3VEP - chains X and D; structure by X-ray diffraction, 2.50 A resolution.

[Chain X]
Molecule: Uncharacterized protein Rv3413c/MT3522
Organism: Mycobacterium tuberculosis
UniProtKB: P65081 (Y3413_MYCTU); residues 1-80 here = UniProt positions 1-80
Chain sequence (80 residues; row label = number of the first residue in the row):
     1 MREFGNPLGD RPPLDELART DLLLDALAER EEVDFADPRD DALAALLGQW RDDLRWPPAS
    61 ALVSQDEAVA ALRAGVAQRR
Not modelled in the structure: 1-11, 58-80
Modified positions: Mse1 (selenomethionine)

[Chain D]
Molecule: Probable RNA polymerase sigma-D factor
Organism: Mycobacterium tuberculosis
UniProtKB: P66811 (RPSD_MYCTU); numbering as in UniProt (aligned over 141-212)
Chain sequence (86 residues; each row starts with the number of its first residue):
   127 MGSSHHHHHH SQDPMAIEAD SVTRMNELLE ILPAKQREIL ILRVVVGLSA EETAAAVGST
   187 TGAVRVAQHR ALQRLKDEIV AAGDYA
Not modelled in the structure: 127-140, 209-212
Construct notes: expression tag (127-140)
Modified positions: Mse127 (selenomethionine); Mse141 (selenomethionine; parent Met); Mse151 (selenomethionine; parent Met)

[Interface between chain X and chain D]
Residue-residue contacts (35; chain X residue first):
  Glu16(X) - His195(D)
  Leu17(X) - Arg191(D)
  Leu17(X) - His195(D)
  Thr20(X) - His195(D)  hydrogen bond
  Thr20(X) - Leu198(D)
  Asp21(X) - Arg169(D)  salt bridge
  Asp21(X) - Ala176(D)
  Asp21(X) - Arg191(D)  salt bridge
  Asp21(X) - Gln194(D)  hydrogen bond
  Leu24(X) - Arg169(D)
  Leu24(X) - Val170(D)  hydrophobic
  Leu24(X) - Gln194(D)
  Asp25(X) - Arg169(D)  salt bridge
  Ala28(X) - Arg169(D)
  Ala28(X) - Val170(D)
  Ala28(X) - Gly173(D)
  Arg39(X) - Lys202(D)
  Asp40(X) - Lys202(D)  salt bridge
  Leu43(X) - Lys202(D)
  Leu43(X) - Ile205(D)  hydrophobic
  Leu46(X) - Ser147(D)
  Leu46(X) - Arg150(D)
  Leu46(X) - Mse151(D)  hydrophobic
  Gln49(X) - Ser147(D)
  Trp50(X) - Val148(D)
  Trp50(X) - Mse151(D)
  Trp50(X) - Leu155(D)  hydrophobic
  Trp50(X) - Val170(D)  hydrophobic
  Trp50(X) - Val171(D)  hydrophobic
  Arg51(X) - Val170(D)
  Asp53(X) - Ser147(D)
  Asp53(X) - Val148(D)
  Leu54(X) - Val171(D)  hydrophobic
  Arg55(X) - Val170(D)  hydrogen bond (side chain-backbone)
  Arg55(X) - Val171(D)  hydrogen bond (side chain-backbone)
Other interface residues (no listed pair), chain X (21 interface residues in all): Leu23, Leu27, Asp37, Leu47
Other interface residues (no listed pair), chain D (23 interface residues in all): Leu154, Leu166, Ile167, Val172, Val192, Leu201, Val206
Interface features reported in the paper:
  - hot spots on chain X (mutagenesis) - W50A (10-fold): decreased binding to Probable RNA polymerase sigma-D factor (chain D)

[In short]
Chain X and chain D form an interface of 21 and 23 residues respectively; the contacts include 4 hydrogen
bonds and 4 salt bridges. Polar contacts include Asp21(X)-Arg169(D), Asp21(X)-Arg191(D) and
Asp25(X)-Arg169(D). The paper reports that W50A of chain X reduces binding to Probable RNA polymerase sigma-D
factor (chain D).
Chain X is Uncharacterized protein Rv3413c/MT3522 and chain D is Probable RNA polymerase sigma-D factor, both
from Mycobacterium tuberculosis; the structure, Crystal structure of SigD4 in complex with its negative
regulator RsdA, was determined by X-ray diffraction (same publication as 3VFZ).
